PDB entry 9BXD | X-ray diffraction, 1.85 A resolution | chain A

== Chain A ==
Molecule: HIV-1 LM/HS clade A/E CRF01 gp120 core
Organism: Human immunodeficiency virus 1
UniProtKB: A0A0M3KKW9 (A0A0M3KKW9_9HIV1); the author numbering skips numbers that UniProt does not, so the offset changes along the chain: 44-124 = UniProt 1-81; 198-301 = UniProt 82-185; 318-355 = UniProt 186-223; 357-395 = UniProt 224-262; 1 more segments
Sequence (355 residues; each row starts with the number of its first residue; note: 96 numbers in that range are skipped by the numbering (no residue carries them; nothing is unmodelled there)):
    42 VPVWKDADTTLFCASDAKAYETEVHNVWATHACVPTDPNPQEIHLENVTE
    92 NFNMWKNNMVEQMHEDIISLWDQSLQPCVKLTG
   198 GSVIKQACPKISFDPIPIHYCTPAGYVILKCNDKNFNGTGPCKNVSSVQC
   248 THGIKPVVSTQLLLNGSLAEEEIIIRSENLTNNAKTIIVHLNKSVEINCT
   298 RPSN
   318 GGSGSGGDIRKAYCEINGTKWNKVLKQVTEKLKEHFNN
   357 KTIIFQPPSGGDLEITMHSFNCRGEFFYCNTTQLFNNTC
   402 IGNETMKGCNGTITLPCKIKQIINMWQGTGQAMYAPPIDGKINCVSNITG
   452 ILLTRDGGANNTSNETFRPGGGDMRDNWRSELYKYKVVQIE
Disordered / not traced: 42-43, 318-324, 402-408
Construct notes: expression tag (42-43); engineered mutation Tyr-61 (His18 in A0A0M3KKW9), His-105 (Gln62 in A0A0M3KKW9), Ile-108 (Val65 in A0A0M3KKW9), Ser-375 (His242 in A0A0M3KKW9), Asp-474 (Asn335 in A0A0M3KKW9), Met-475 (Ile336 in A0A0M3KKW9), Arg-476 (Lys337 in A0A0M3KKW9)
Cystine bridges: Cys-54/Cys-74, Cys-119/Cys-205, Cys-218/Cys-247, Cys-228/Cys-239, Cys-296/Cys-331, Cys-378/Cys-445, Cys-385/Cys-418, Cys-395/Cys-410
Covalently attached groups: N-acetylglucosamine (NAG) linked to Asn-234, Asn-241, Asn-262, Asn-276, Asn-289, Asn-295, Asn-334, Asn-386, Asn-448
Small-molecule neighbours: A1ATK ((3S)-1-(4-L-arginylpiperazine-1-carbonyl)-N-(4-chloro-3-fluorophenyl)piperidine-3-carboxamide): Glu-102, Trp-112, Val-255, Ser-256, Thr-257, Asp-368, Glu-370, Ile-371, Ser-375, Phe-376, Asn-377, Phe-382, Ile-424, Asn-425, Met-426, Trp-427, Gly-429, Thr-430, Gly-473, Met-475, Arg-476

== Summary ==
Bound to chain A: compound A1ATK. N-acetylglucosamine is covalently linked to Asn-234, Asn-241, Asn-262,
Asn-276, Asn-289 and Asn-295 and 3 more.
Chain A is HIV-1 LM/HS clade A/E CRF01 gp120 core (Human immunodeficiency virus 1); the structure, Crystal
structure of HIV-1 lm/hs clade A/E CRF01 GP120 core in complex with hz-IV-188, was determined by X-ray
diffraction (same publication as 9BXB, 9BXF, 9BXG, 9BXW and 9BXY).
